7F0D - chains A and M of the 31 polymer chains in the assembly; structure by electron microscopy, 3.30 A resolution.

Chain A:
Molecule: 23S rRNA
Organism: Mycobacterium tuberculosis H37Ra
Sequence (3138 nucleotides; numbered 1 to 3138; the number before each row is that of its first residue):
     1 UUGUAAGUGU CUAAGGGCGC AUGGUGGAUG CCUUGGCAUC GAGAGCCGAU GAAGGACGUG
    61 GGAGGCUGCG AUAUGCCUCG GGGAGCUGUC AACCGAGCGU GGAUCCGAGG AUUUCCGAAU
   121 GGGGAAACCC AGCACGAGUG AUGUCGUGCU ACCCGCAUCU GAAUAUAUAG GGUGCGGGAG
   181 GGAACGCGGG GAAGUGAAAC AUCUCAGUAC CCGUAGGAGG AGAAAACAAU UGUGAUUCCG
   241 CAAGUAGUGG CGAGCGAACG CGGAACAGGC UAAACCGCAC GCAUGGGUAA CCGGGUAGGG
   301 GUUGUGUGUG CGGGGUUGUG GGAGGAUAUG UCUCAGCGCU ACCCGGCUGA GAGGCAGUCA
   361 GAAAGUGUCG UGGUUAGCGG AAGUGGCCUG GGAUGGUCUG CCGUAGACGG UGAGAGCCCG
   421 GUACGCGAAA ACCCGGCACC UGCCUAGUAU CAAUUCCCGA GUAGCAGCGG GCCCGUGGAA
   481 UCCGCUGUGA AUCCGCCGGG ACCACCCGGU AAGCCUAAAU ACUCCUCGAU GACCGAUAGC
   541 GGAUUAGUAC CGUGAGGGAA UGGUGAAAAG UACCCCGGGA GGGGAGUGAA AGAGUACCUG
   601 AAACCGUGUG CCUACAAUCC GUCAGAGCCU CCUUUUCCUC UCCGGAGGAG GGUGGUGAUG
   661 GCGUGCCUUU UGAAGAAUGA GCCUGCGAGU CAGGGACAUG UCGCAAGGUU AACCCGUGUG
   721 GGGUAGCCGC AGCGAAAGCG AGUCUGAAUA GGGCGACCCA CACGCGCAUA CGCGCGUGUG
   781 AAUAGUGGCG UGUUCUGGAC CCGAAGCGGA GUGAUCUACC CAUGGCCAGG GUGAAGCGCG
   841 GGUAAGACCG CGUGGAGGCC CGAACCCACU UAGGUUGAAG ACUGAGGGGA UGAGCUGUGG
   901 GUAGGGGUGA AAGGCCAAUC AAACUCCGUG AUAGCUGGUU CUCCCCGAAA UGCAUUUAGG
   961 UGCAGCGUUG CGUGGUUCAC CGCGGAGGUA GAGCUACUGG AUGGCCGAUG GGCCCUACUA
  1021 GGUUACUGAC GUCAGCCAAA CUCCGAAUGC CGUGGUGUAA AGCGUGGCAG UGAGACGGCG
  1081 GGGGAUAAGC UCCGUACGUC GAAAGGGAAA CAGCCCAGAU CGCCGGCUAA GGCCCCCAAG
  1141 CGUGUGCUAA GUGGGAAAGG AUGUGCAGUC GCAAAGACAA CCAGGAGGUU GGCUUAGAAG
  1201 CAGCCACCCU UGAAAGAGUG CGUAAUAGCU CACUGGUCAA GUGAUUGUGC GCCGAUAAUG
  1261 UAGCGGGGCU CAAGCACACC GCCGAAGCCG CGGCACAUCC ACCUUGUGGU GGGUGUGGGU
  1321 AGGGGAGCGU CCCUCAUUCA GCGAAGCCAC CGGGUGACCG GUGGUGGAGG GUGGGGGAGU
  1381 GAGAAUGCAG GCAUGAGUAG CGACAAGGCA AGUGAGAACC UUGCCCGCCG AAAGACCAAG
  1441 GGUUCCUGGG CCAGGCCAGU CCGCCCAGGG UGAGUCGGGA CCUAAGGCGA GGCCGACAGG
  1501 CGUAGUCGAU GGACAACGGG UUGAUAUUCC CGUACCCGUG UGUGGGCGCC CGUGACGAAU
  1561 CAGCGGUACU AACCACCCAA AACCGGAUCG AUCACUCCCC UUCGGGGGUG UGGAGUUCUG
  1621 GGGCUGCGUG GGAACUUCGC UGGUAGUAGU CAAGCGAAGG GGUGACGCAG GAAGGUAGCC
  1681 GUACCAGUCA GUGGUAACAC UGGGGCAAGC CGGUAGGGAG AGCGAUAGGC AAAUCCGUCG
  1741 CUCACUAAUC CUGAGAGGUG ACGCAUAGCC GGUUGAGGCG AAUUCGGUGA UCCUCUGCUG
  1801 CCAAGAAAAG CCUCUAGCGA GCACACACAC GGCCCGUACC CCAAACCGAC ACAGGUGGUC
  1861 AGGUAGAGCA UACCAAGGCG UACGAGAUAA CUAUGGUUAA GGAACUCGGC AAAAUGCCCC
  1921 CGUAACUUCG GGAGAAGGGG GACCGGAAUA UCGUGAACAC CCUUGCGGUG GGAGCGGGAU
  1981 CCGGUCGCAG AAACCAGUGA GGAGCGACUG UUUACUAAAA ACACAGGUCC GUGCGAAGUC
  2041 GCAAGACGAU GUAUACGGAC UGACGCCUGC CCGGUGCUGG AAGGUUAAGA GGACCCGUUA
  2101 ACCCGCAAGG GUGAAGCGGA GAAUUUAAGC CCCAGUAAAC GGCGGUGGUA ACUAUAACCA
  2161 UCCUAAGGUA GCGAAAUUCC UUGUCGGGUA AGUUCCGACC UGCACGAAUG GCGUAACGAC
  2221 UUCUCAACUG UCUCAACCAU AGACUCGGCG AAAUUGCACU ACGAGUAAAG AUGCUCGUUA
  2281 CGCGCGGCAG GACGAAAAGA CCCCGGGACC UUCACUACAA CUUGGUAUUG AUGUUCGGUA
  2341 CGGUUUGUGU AGGAUAGGUG GGAGACUGUG AAACCUCGAC GCCAGUUGGG GCGGAGUCGU
  2401 UGUUGAAAUA CCACUCUGAU CGUAUUGGGC AUCUAACCUC GAACCCUGAA UCGGGUUUAG
  2461 GGACAGUGCC UGGCGGGUAG UUUAACUGGG GCGGUUGCCU CCUAAAAUGU AACGGAGGCG
  2521 CCCAAAGGUU CCCUCAACCU GGACGGCAAU CAGGUGGCGA GUGUAAAUGC ACAAGGGAGC
  2581 UUGACUGCGA GACUUACAAG UCAAGCAGGG ACGAAAGUCG GGAUUAGUGA UCCGGCACCC
  2641 CCGAGUGGAA GGGGUGUCGC UCAACGGAUA AAAGGUACCC CGGGGAUAAC AGGCUGAUCU
  2701 UCCCCAAGAG UCCAUAUCGA CGGGAUGGUU UGGCACCUCG AUGUCGGCUC GUCGCAUCCU
  2761 GGGGCUGGAG CAGGUCCCAA GGGUUGGGCU GUUCGCCCAU UAAAGCGGCA CGCGAGCUGG
  2821 GUUUAGAACG UCGUGAGACA GUUCGGUCUC UAUCCGCCGC GCGCGUCAGA AACUUGAGGA
  2881 AACCUGUCCC UAGUACGAGA GGACCGGGAC GGACGAACCU CUGGUGCACC AGUUGUCCCG
  2941 CCAGGGGCAC CGCUGGAUAG CCACGUUCGG UCAGGAUAAC CGCUGAAAGC AUCUAAGCGG
  3001 GAAACCUUCU CCAAGAUCAG GUUUCUCACC CACUUGGUGG GAUAAGGCCC CCCGCAGAAC
  3061 ACGGGUUCAA UAGGUCAGAC CUGGAAGCUC AGUAAUGGGU GUAGGGAACU GGUGCUAACC
  3121 GGCCGAAAAC UUACAACA
Disordered / not traced: 1-4, 1013-1022, 3133-3138
Ion coordination: Mg2+ near A2300 (its only coordinating residue here)
Ligand contacts: clarithromycin (CTY): U875, A2295, A2296, A2297, A2300, A2741, G2743, U2847, C2848, U2849

Chain M:
Protein: 50S ribosomal protein L16
Organism: Mycobacterium tuberculosis H37Ra
UniProt: A0A045IWV9 (A0A045IWV9_MYCTX); residue numbers follow UniProt; this construct covers 1-138
Sequence (138 residues; each row starts with the number of its first residue):
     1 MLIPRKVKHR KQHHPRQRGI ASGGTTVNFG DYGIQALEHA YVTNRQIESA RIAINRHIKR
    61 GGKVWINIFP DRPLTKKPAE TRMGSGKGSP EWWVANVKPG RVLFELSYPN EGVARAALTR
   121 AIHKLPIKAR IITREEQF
Disordered / not traced: 1, 136-138

How chain A and chain M interact:
Pairs across the interface (92):
  A992(A) - Ser22(M)  phosphate contact
  G999(A) - Lys6(M)  sugar contact
  G999(A) - Lys8(M)  sugar contact
  G1000(A) - Pro4(M)  phosphate contact
  G1000(A) - Arg5(M)  phosphate contact
  G1000(A) - Lys6(M)  sugar contact
  A1001(A) - Ile3(M)  phosphate contact
  A1001(A) - Pro4(M)  phosphate contact
  A1001(A) - Arg5(M)  hydrogen bond to the phosphate
  A1001(A) - Phe69(M)  phosphate contact
  U1002(A) - Trp65(M)  sugar contact
  G1003(A) - Lys63(M)  hydrogen bond to the phosphate
  G1003(A) - Trp65(M)  hydrogen bond to the sugar
  G1004(A) - Lys63(M)  salt bridge to the phosphate
  A1034(A) - Asn28(M)  sugar contact
  G1035(A) - Gly24(M)  phosphate contact
  C1036(A) - Gly23(M)  phosphate contact
  C1036(A) - Gly24(M)  hydrogen bond to the phosphate
  C1036(A) - Arg101(M)  hydrogen bond to the sugar
  C1037(A) - Asp71(M)  sugar contact
  A1038(A) - Arg72(M)  sugar contact
  A1039(A) - Lys11(M)  hydrogen bond to the base
  A1039(A) - Gln12(M)  base contact
  A1039(A) - His13(M)  stacking on the base
  A1039(A) - Arg16(M)  salt bridge to the phosphate
  A1040(A) - His9(M)  stacking on the base
  A1040(A) - Lys11(M)  hydrogen bond to the base
  A1040(A) - Gln12(M)  base contact
  C1041(A) - Lys8(M)  salt bridge to the phosphate
  C1041(A) - His9(M)  salt bridge to the phosphate
  G1080(A) - Arg18(M)  salt bridge to the phosphate
  G1081(A) - Arg18(M)  salt bridge to the phosphate
  G1082(A) - His13(M)  salt bridge to the phosphate
  G1083(A) - Gln12(M)  phosphate contact
  G1083(A) - His13(M)  phosphate contact
  G1083(A) - His14(M)  salt bridge to the phosphate
  G1084(A) - His14(M)  base contact
  G1084(A) - Thr75(M)  phosphate contact
  G1084(A) - Lys77(M)  phosphate contact
  G1084(A) - Met83(M)  sugar contact
  G1084(A) - Gly88(M)  hydrogen bond to the phosphate
  A1085(A) - Thr75(M)  sugar contact
  A1085(A) - Lys76(M)  sugar contact
  A1085(A) - Lys77(M)  hydrogen bond to the phosphate
  U1086(A) - His14(M)  sugar contact
  U1086(A) - Gln17(M)  hydrogen bond to the base
  U1086(A) - Ala40(M)  base contact
  U1086(A) - Tyr41(M)  stacking on the base
  U1086(A) - Leu74(M)  phosphate contact
  A1087(A) - Met83(M)  base contact
  A1088(A) - Met83(M)  base contact
  A1158(A) - Lys128(M)  salt bridge to the phosphate
  G1159(A) - His123(M)  phosphate contact
  G1159(A) - Lys128(M)  salt bridge to the phosphate
  G1160(A) - His123(M)  salt bridge to the phosphate
  G1247(A) - Arg130(M)  salt bridge to the phosphate
  G2488(A) - Met83(M)  sugar contact
  G2488(A) - Gly84(M)  base contact
  G2489(A) - Arg82(M)  hydrogen bond to the base
  U2503(A) - His13(M)  sugar contact
  C2513(A) - Gly84(M)  hydrogen bond to the sugar
  C2513(A) - Ser85(M)  phosphate contact
  G2514(A) - Gly84(M)  phosphate contact
  G2514(A) - Ser85(M)  phosphate contact
  G2514(A) - Gly86(M)  hydrogen bond to the phosphate
  G2515(A) - Lys11(M)  hydrogen bond to the sugar
  G2515(A) - Gly86(M)  phosphate contact
  G2515(A) - Lys87(M)  phosphate contact
  A2516(A) - Lys11(M)  phosphate contact
  C2705(A) - His123(M)  sugar contact
  C2705(A) - Lys124(M)  base contact
  A2706(A) - Arg120(M)  salt bridge to the phosphate
  A2707(A) - Arg120(M)  salt bridge to the phosphate
  A2720(A) - Lys124(M)  base contact
  C2721(A) - Ser49(M)  hydrogen bond to the base
  C2721(A) - Lys124(M)  hydrogen bond to the base
  G2722(A) - Arg45(M)  salt bridge to the phosphate
  G2722(A) - Gln46(M)  phosphate contact
  G2722(A) - Ser49(M)  hydrogen bond to the sugar
  G2722(A) - His123(M)  hydrogen bond to the base
  G2722(A) - Lys124(M)  hydrogen bond to the sugar
  G2723(A) - Gln46(M)  hydrogen bond to the phosphate
  G2723(A) - Lys124(M)  sugar contact
  G2723(A) - Leu125(M)  hydrogen bond to the sugar
  G2723(A) - Pro126(M)  phosphate contact
  G2724(A) - Pro126(M)  phosphate contact
  G2732(A) - Glu80(M)  hydrogen bond to the sugar
  G2733(A) - Thr81(M)  sugar contact
  G2733(A) - Arg82(M)  salt bridge to the phosphate
  G2733(A) - Met83(M)  sugar contact
  C2734(A) - Arg82(M)  salt bridge to the phosphate
  C2734(A) - Met83(M)  phosphate contact
Also at the interface, not in a pair above, chain A (48 interface residues in all): G991, C2704
Also at the interface, not in a pair above, chain M (55 interface residues in all): Arg10, Ile20, Ile52, Arg56, Ile66, Asn67, Lys98

Summary:
The interface between chain A and chain M involves 48 residues on one side and 55 on the other, with 22
hydrogen bonds, 17 salt bridges and 3 aromatic stacking contacts. Among the polar pairs are A1039(A)-Lys11(M),
A1040(A)-Lys11(M) and U1086(A)-Gln17(M). Chain A binds clarithromycin.
Here chain A is 23S rRNA and chain M is 50S ribosomal protein L16, both from Mycobacterium tuberculosis H37Ra.
Entry 7F0D (Cryo-EM structure of Mycobacterium tuberculosis 50S ribosome subunit bound with clarithromycin)
was determined by electron microscopy.
